PDB entry 9EHM | electron microscopy, 4.20 A resolution (low resolution: residue-level contacts below are approximate; hydrogen-bond / salt-bridge calls are withheld) | chains B and K of the 16 polymer chains in the assembly

# Chain B
Name: HIV-1 BG505 SOSIP gp120, Envelope glycoprotein gp120
Source organism: Human immunodeficiency virus 1
UniProt: Q2N0S5 (Q2N0S5_HV1); the construct lacks a stretch of the UniProt sequence and is renumbered around it, so the offset changes along the chain: 33-138 = UniProt 32-137; 147-185 = UniProt 138-176; 187-309 = UniProt 186-308; 312-321 = UniProt 309-318; 2 more segments
Amino-acid sequence (506 residues; row label = number of the first residue in the row; note: 12 numbers in that range are skipped by the numbering (no residue carries them; nothing is unmodelled there); a row labelled like 185A-185I holds insertion residues (185A, then the next letters in order)):
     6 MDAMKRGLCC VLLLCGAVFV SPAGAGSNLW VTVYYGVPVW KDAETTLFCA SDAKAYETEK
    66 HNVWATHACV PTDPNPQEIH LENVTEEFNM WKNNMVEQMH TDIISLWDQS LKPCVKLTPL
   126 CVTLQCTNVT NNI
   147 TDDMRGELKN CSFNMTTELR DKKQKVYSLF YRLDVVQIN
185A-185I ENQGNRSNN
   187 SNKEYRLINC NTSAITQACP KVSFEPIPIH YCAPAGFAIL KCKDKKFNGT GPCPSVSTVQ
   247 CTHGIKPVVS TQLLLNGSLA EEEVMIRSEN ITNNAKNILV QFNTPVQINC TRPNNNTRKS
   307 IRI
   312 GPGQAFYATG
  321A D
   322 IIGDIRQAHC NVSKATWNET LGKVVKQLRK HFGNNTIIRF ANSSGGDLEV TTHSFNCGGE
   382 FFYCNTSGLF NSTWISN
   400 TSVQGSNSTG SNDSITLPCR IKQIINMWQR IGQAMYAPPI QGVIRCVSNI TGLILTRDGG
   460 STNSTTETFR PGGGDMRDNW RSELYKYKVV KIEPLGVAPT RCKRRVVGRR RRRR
Disordered / not traced: 6-32, 147-151, 185A-185I, 400-410, 459-463, 506-513
Sequence notes: engineered mutation Asn332 (Thr330 in Q2N0S5), Cys501 (Ala498 in Q2N0S5); insertion (509-513)
Cystine bridges: Cys54-Cys74, Cys119-Cys205, Cys126-Cys196, Cys131-Cys157, Cys218-Cys247, Cys228-Cys239, Cys296-Cys331, Cys378-Cys445, Cys385-Cys418
Glycans and other covalent adducts: N-acetylglucosamine (NAG) linked to Asn88, Asn133, Asn156, Asn160, Asn234, Asn276, Asn295, Asn301, Asn339, Asn363, Asn386, Asn392, Asn448; glycan linked to Asn197, Asn262, Asn332
What the authors report for this chain:
  - post-translational modification sites: Asn197, Asn276 (citing earlier work)

# Chain K
Name: IOMAmin5 Fab Light Chain
Source organism: Homo sapiens
Notes: antibody fragment or engineered binder
Amino-acid sequence (111 residues; numbered 1 to 110 plus 3 insertion-coded residues; 2 numbers in that range are skipped by the numbering (no residue carries them; nothing is unmodelled there); the number before each row is that of its first residue; a row labelled like 27A-27C holds insertion residues (27A, then the next letters in order)):
     1 QSALTQPAS
    11 VSGSPGQSIT ISCTGSS
27A-27C RDV
    28 GGFDLVSWYQ QHPGKAPKLM IYEVSKRPSG VSNRFSASKS GNTASLTISG LQAEDEADYY
    88 CYSYADG
    96 VAFGGGTKLT VLGQP
Disordered / not traced: 1
Cystine bridges: Cys23-Cys88

# How chain B and chain K interact
Residue-residue contacts (8; chain B residue first):
  Thr278(B) - Phe30(K)
  Thr278(B) - Tyr91(K)
  Thr278(B) - Asp93(K)
  Asn279(B) - Tyr91(K)
  Asn280(B) - Tyr91(K)
  Asn280(B) - Asp93(K)
  Asn280(B) - Gly94(K)
  Arg456(B) - Asp93(K)
Also at the interface, not in a pair above, chain B (6 interface residues in all): Asn276, Gly458

# Summary
Chain B and chain K form an interface of 6 and 4 residues respectively. N-acetylglucosamine is covalently
linked to Asn88(B), Asn133(B), Asn156(B), Asn160(B), Asn234(B) and Asn276(B) and 7 more. The paper reports
modification sites Asn197(B) and Asn276(B).
Chain B is HIV-1 BG505 SOSIP gp120, Envelope glycoprotein gp120 (Human immunodeficiency virus 1) and chain K
is IOMAmin5 Fab Light Chain (Homo sapiens); the structure, Structure of HIV-1 BG505 SOSIP.664 Env trimer in
complex with IOMAmin5 and 10-1074 Broadly Neutralizing Antibodies ..., was determined by electron microscopy
together with 9EHL from the same study.
